PDB entry 8DJ1 | X-ray diffraction, 3.10 A resolution | chain A

[Chain A]
Protein: Ion transport protein
Organism: Aliarcobacter butzleri RM4018
UniProt: A8EVM5 (A8EVM5_ALIB4); residues 1001-1239 here correspond to UniProt positions 1-239 (UniProt number = residue number - 1000)
Sequence (257 residues; row label = number of the first residue in the row):
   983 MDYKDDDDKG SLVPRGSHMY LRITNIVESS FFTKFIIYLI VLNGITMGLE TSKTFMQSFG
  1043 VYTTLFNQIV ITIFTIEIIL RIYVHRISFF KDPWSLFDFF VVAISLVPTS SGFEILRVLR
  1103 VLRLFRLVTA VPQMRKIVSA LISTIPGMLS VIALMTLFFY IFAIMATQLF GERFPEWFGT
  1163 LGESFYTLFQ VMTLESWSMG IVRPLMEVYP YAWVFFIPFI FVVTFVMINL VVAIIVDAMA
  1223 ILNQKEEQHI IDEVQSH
Not modelled in the structure: 983-998, 1238-1239
Differences from the reference sequence: initiating methionine (983); expression tag (984-1000); engineered mutation Thr-1126 (Val126 in A8EVM5)
Ligand contacts:
  - CPS (3-[(3-cholamidopropyl)dimethylammonio]-1-propanesulfonate), molecule 1: Lys-1118, Ile-1119, Ala-1122, Ser-1125, Thr-1126, Pro-1128, Gly-1129, Met-1130, Ser-1132, Val-1133, Leu-1212, Ala-1215, Ile-1216, Asp-1219, Ala-1220, Ile-1223
  - CPS, molecule 2: Ala-1122, Ser-1125, Thr-1126, Val-1214, Ala-1215, Ile-1216, Val-1218, Asp-1219, Ala-1220, Ile-1223, Leu-1224
  - 1,2-dimyristoyl-sn-glycero-3-phosphocholine (PX4), molecule 1: Ile-1022, Val-1023, Gly-1026, Ile-1027, Gly-1030, Leu-1031, Thr-1033, Ser-1034, Lys-1035, Thr-1036, Leu-1106, Leu-1109, Ala-1135, Thr-1138, Leu-1139, Tyr-1142, Thr-1162, Leu-1163, Gly-1164, Phe-1167
  - 1,2-dimyristoyl-sn-glycero-3-phosphocholine (PX4), molecule 2: Pro-1075, Trp-1076, Phe-1079, Phe-1107, Val-1120, Ser-1121, Ile-1124, Leu-1136, Val-1204
  - 1,2-dimyristoyl-sn-glycero-3-phosphocholine (PX4), molecule 3: Ile-1097, Leu-1101, Phe-1144, Met-1147, Leu-1151, Phe-1152, Arg-1155, Val-1190, Tyr-1191, Pro-1192, Tyr-1193, Ala-1194, Val-1196, Phe-1197
  - 1,2-dimyristoyl-sn-glycero-3-phosphocholine (PX4), molecule 4: Met-1130, Phe-1171, Met-1174, Thr-1175, Leu-1176, Ile-1202, Phe-1203, Thr-1206, Phe-1207, Met-1209
  - 1,2-dimyristoyl-sn-glycero-3-phosphocholine (PX4), molecule 5: Ile-1134, Met-1137, Thr-1138, Phe-1141, Thr-1162, Gly-1164, Glu-1165, Phe-1167, Tyr-1168, Phe-1171, Met-1174, Met-1188, Pro-1192, Trp-1195, Ile-1199, Phe-1203, Met-1209, Leu-1212

[In short]
Bound to chain A: 5 copies of 1,2-dimyristoyl-sn-glycero-3-phosphocholine and compound CPS.
Chain A is Ion transport protein (Aliarcobacter butzleri RM4018); the structure, Crystal structure of NavAb
V126T as a basis for the human Nav1.7 Inherited Erythromelalgia S241T mutation, was determined by X-ray
diffraction (same publication as 8DIZ and 8DJ0).
